Entry 1H44 (X-ray diffraction, 2.00 A resolution); this record covers chain A.

== Chain A ==
Name: Lactoferrin
From: Homo sapiens
Notes: fragment: n-terminal lobe, residues 20-353
UniProt: P02788 (TRFL_HUMAN); residues 0-333 here correspond to UniProt positions 20-353 (UniProt number = residue number + 20)
Chain sequence (334 residues; numbered 0 to 333; the number before each row is that of its first residue; numbering starts at 0):
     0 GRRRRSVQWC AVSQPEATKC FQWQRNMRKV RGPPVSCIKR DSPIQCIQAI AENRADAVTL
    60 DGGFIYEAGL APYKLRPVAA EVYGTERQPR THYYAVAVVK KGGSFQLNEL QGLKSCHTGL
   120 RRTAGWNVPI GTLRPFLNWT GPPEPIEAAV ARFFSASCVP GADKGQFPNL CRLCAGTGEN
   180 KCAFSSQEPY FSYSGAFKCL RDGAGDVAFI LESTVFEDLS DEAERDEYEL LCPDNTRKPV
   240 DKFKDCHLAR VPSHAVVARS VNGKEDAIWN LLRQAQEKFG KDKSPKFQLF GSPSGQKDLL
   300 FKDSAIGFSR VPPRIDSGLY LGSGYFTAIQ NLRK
Not modelled in the structure: 0-3, 327-333
Sequence notes: engineered mutation Leu210 (Arg230 in P02788)
Disulfide bonds: Cys9-Cys45, Cys19-Cys36, Cys115-Cys198, Cys157-Cys173, Cys170-Cys181, Cys231-Cys245
Bound ions: Fe ion: Asp60, Tyr92, Tyr192, His253 (together with carbonate ion)
Ligand contacts: carbonate ion (CO3): Asp60, Tyr92, Thr117, Arg121, Thr122, Ala123, Gly124, Tyr192, His253
UniProt features mapped onto this chain:
  - region: Arg1, Arg2 (Important for full bactericidal and antifungal activities)
  - binding site (hydrogencarbonate): Arg120
  - site: Arg3 (Interaction with PspA)

== Overview ==
Bound to chain A: carbonate ion. Asp60, Tyr92, Tyr192 and His253 coordinate a Fe ion ion. From UniProt:
hydrogencarbonate-binding residue Arg120.
Chain A is Lactoferrin (Homo sapiens); the structure, R210L N-terminal lobe human lactoferrin, was determined
by X-ray diffraction together with 1H43 and 1H45 from the same study.
